Entry 9J5E (X-ray diffraction, 1.90 A resolution); this record covers chains A and B.

== Chain A ==
Name: Protein HIR2
From: Saccharomyces cerevisiae (strain ATCC 204508 / S288c)
UniProt: P32480 (HIR2_YEAST); residue numbers follow UniProt; this construct covers 1-373
Amino-acid sequence (373 residues; numbered 1 to 373; the number before each row is that of its first residue):
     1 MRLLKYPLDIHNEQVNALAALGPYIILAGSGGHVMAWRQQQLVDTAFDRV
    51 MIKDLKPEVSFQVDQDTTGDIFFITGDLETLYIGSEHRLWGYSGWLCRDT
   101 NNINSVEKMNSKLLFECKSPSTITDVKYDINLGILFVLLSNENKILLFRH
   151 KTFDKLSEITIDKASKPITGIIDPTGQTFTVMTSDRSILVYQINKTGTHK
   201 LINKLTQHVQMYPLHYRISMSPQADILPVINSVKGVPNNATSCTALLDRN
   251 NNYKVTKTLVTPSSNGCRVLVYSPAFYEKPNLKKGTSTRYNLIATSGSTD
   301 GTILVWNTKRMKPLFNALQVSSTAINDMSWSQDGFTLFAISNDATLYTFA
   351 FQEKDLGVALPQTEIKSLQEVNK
Disordered / not traced: 64-68, 141-142, 236-240, 371-373

== Chain B ==
Name: Peptide from Histone promoter control protein 2
UniProt: Q01448 (HPC2_YEAST); residue numbers follow UniProt; this construct covers 448-468
Amino-acid sequence (21 residues; numbered 448 to 468; the number before each row is that of its first residue):
   448 KEPSILIDVPLYQADTNDYLD
Disordered / not traced: 448, 460-468

== Interface between chain A and chain B ==
Residue-residue contacts - 29 pairs, chain A then chain B:
  M1(A) - D455(B)
  M1(A) - V456(B)  hydrogen bond (backbone-backbone)
  R2(A) - L453(B)
  R2(A) - I454(B)
  R2(A) - D455(B)  salt bridge
  L3(A) - I452(B)
  L3(A) - L453(B)
  L3(A) - I454(B)  hydrogen bond (backbone-backbone)
  L3(A) - V456(B)  hydrophobic
  L4(A) - I452(B)
  L4(A) - L453(B)  hydrophobic
  K5(A) - S451(B)
  K5(A) - I452(B)  hydrogen bond (backbone-backbone)
  Y6(A) - S451(B)
  P7(A) - E449(B)
  P7(A) - P450(B)
  P7(A) - S451(B)
  T45(A) - L453(B)
  A46(A) - L453(B)
  I52(A) - S451(B)
  R310(A) - Y459(B)
  P313(A) - Y459(B)
  L314(A) - L458(B)
  L314(A) - Y459(B)  hydrogen bond (backbone-backbone)
  F315(A) - P457(B)
  F315(A) - L458(B)  hydrophobic
  F315(A) - Y459(B)  hydrophobic
  N316(A) - Y459(B)
  D355(A) - L458(B)
Interface residues without a listed pair, chain A (18 interface residues in all): D48, F351

== Overview ==
Chain A and chain B form an interface of 18 and 11 residues respectively; the contacts include 4 hydrogen
bonds and 1 salt bridge. Polar pairs include R2(A)-D455(B), M1(A)-V456(B) and L3(A)-I454(B).
Here chain A is Protein HIR2 (Saccharomyces cerevisiae (strain ATCC 204508 / S288c)) and chain B is Peptide
from Histone promoter control protein 2. Entry 9J5E (Crystal structure of Hir2_WD40 in complex with Hpc2_NHRD)
was determined by X-ray diffraction.
